Entry 2WXT (X-ray diffraction, 2.00 A resolution); this record covers chain A.

[Chain A]
Molecule: Phospholipase C
Source organism: Clostridium perfringens
Notes: EC 3.1.4.3
UniProtKB: Q0TV31 (PHLC_CLOP1); residues 1-370 here correspond to UniProt positions 29-398 (UniProt number = residue number + 28)
Sequence (370 residues; numbered 1 to 370; the number before each row is that of its first residue):
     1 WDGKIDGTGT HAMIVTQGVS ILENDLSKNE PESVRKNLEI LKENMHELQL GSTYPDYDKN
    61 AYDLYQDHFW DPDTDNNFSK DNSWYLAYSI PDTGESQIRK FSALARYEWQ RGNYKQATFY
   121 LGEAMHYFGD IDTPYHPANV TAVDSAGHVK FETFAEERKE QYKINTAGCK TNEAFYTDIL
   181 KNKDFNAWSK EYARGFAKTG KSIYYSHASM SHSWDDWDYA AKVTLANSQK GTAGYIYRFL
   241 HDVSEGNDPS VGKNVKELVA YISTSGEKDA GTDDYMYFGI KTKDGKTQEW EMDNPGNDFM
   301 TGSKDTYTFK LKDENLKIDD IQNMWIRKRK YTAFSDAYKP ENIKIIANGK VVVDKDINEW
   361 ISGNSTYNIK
Not modelled in the structure: 76-85
Curated features (UniProtKB/Swiss-Prot):
  - region: Asn247 to Val255 (Linker)
  - binding site (Zn(2+)): Trp1, His11, Asp56, His68, His126, Asp130, His136, His148, Glu152
  - binding site (Ca(2+)): Asp269, Gly271, Thr272, Asp273, Asp293, Asn294, Gly296, Asn297, Asp298, Asp336, Ala337
Metal / ion sites: Zn2+: Trp1, His11, Asp130; Cd2+ site 1: His46, Glu47, Glu359; Cd2+ site 2: Asp56, His68, His126, Asp130; Cd2+ site 3: His136, His148, Glu152; Cd2+ site 4 near Glu157 (its only coordinating residue here); Cd2+ site 5: Gly168, Cys169, His207; Cd2+ site 6: Cys169, Glu173, Asp216; Cd2+ site 7: Glu173, His212, Asp216; Cd2+ site 8: His241, Glu245; Ca2+ site 1: Asp273, Asn297; Ca2+ site 2 near Asp293 (its only coordinating residue here)

[Summary]
The Zn2+ site is built by Trp1, His11 and Asp130. His46, Glu47 and Glu359 coordinate Cd2+ site 1. Curated
annotation (UniProt) lists 9 Zn2+-binding residues and 11 Ca2+-binding residues.
Chain A is Phospholipase C (Clostridium perfringens); the structure, Clostridium perfringens alpha-toxin
strain NCTC8237, was determined by X-ray diffraction (same publication as 2WY6 and 2WXU).
